PDB entry 8PZQ | electron microscopy, 5.30 A resolution (low resolution: residue-level contacts below are approximate; hydrogen-bond / salt-bridge calls are withheld) | chains A and D of the 5 polymer chains in the assembly

[Chain A]
Molecule: Nucleoprotein
From: Influenza A virus
UniProtKB: Q1K9H2 (Q1K9H2_I33A0); residue numbers follow UniProt; this construct covers 1-498
Sequence (506 residues; each row starts with the number of its first residue):
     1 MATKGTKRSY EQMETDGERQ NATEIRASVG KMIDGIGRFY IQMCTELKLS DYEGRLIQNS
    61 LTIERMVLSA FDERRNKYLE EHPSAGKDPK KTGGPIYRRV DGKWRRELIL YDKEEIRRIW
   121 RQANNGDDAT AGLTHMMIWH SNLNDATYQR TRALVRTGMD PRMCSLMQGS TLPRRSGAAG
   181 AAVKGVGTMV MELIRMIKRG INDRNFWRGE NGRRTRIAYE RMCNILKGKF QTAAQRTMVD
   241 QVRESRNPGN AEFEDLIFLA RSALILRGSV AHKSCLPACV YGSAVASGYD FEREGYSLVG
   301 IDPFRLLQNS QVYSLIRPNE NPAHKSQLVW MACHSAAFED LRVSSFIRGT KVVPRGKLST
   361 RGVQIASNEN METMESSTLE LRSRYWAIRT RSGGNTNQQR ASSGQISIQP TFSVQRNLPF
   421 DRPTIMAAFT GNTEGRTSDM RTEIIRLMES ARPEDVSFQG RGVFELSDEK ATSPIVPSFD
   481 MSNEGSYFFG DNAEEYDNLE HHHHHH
Not modelled in the structure: 1-20, 491-506
Differences from the reference sequence: expression tag (499-506)
What the authors report for this chain:
  - binding site for 5'P-(UC)6-FAM3' (12-nt RNA): Tyr-148, Gln-149, Arg-152, Arg-156, Arg-355, Arg-391
  - binding site for 5'P-(UC)6-FAM3' (12-nt RNA) (chain D): Arg-355, Arg-361, Arg-391
  - conformationally variable residues (loop rearrangement, order/disorder transition): Asp-72 to Lys-90, Gly-490 to Asn-498

[Chain D]
Molecule: 5'P-(UC)6-FAM3' (12-nt RNA)
Sequence (12 nucleotides; numbered 1 to 12; the number before each row is that of its first residue):
     1 UCUCUCUCUC UC

[Chain A / chain D interface]
Residue-residue contacts - 13 pairs, chain A then chain D:
  Ile-25(A) / U3(D)
  Val-299(A) / U3(D)
  Gly-300(A) / U3(D)
  Ile-388(A) / U3(D)
  Thr-390(A) / C4(D)
  Thr-390(A) / U5(D)
  Arg-391(A) / U1(D)
  Ser-392(A) / U5(D)
  Gln-398(A) / U5(D)
  Gln-398(A) / C6(D)
  Ser-403(A) / U7(D)
  Arg-461(A) / C4(D)
  Arg-461(A) / U5(D)
Other interface residues (no listed pair), chain A (12 interface residues in all): Ala-22, Gly-393

[Summary]
12 residues of chain A face 6 of chain D across their interface. The paper reports a binding site for
5'P-(UC)6-FAM3' (12-nt RNA) at Tyr-148(A), Gln-149(A) and Arg-152(A) among others; a binding site for
5'P-(UC)6-FAM3' (12-nt RNA) (chain D) at Arg-355(A), Arg-361(A) and Arg-391(A).
Chain A is Nucleoprotein (Influenza A virus) and chain D is 5'P-(UC)6-FAM3' (12-nt RNA); the structure, Model
for focused reconstruction of influenza A RNP-like particle, was determined by electron microscopy, deposited
together with 8PZP.
